Entry 3ABQ (X-ray diffraction, 2.05 A resolution); this record covers chains A and D of the 4 polymer chains in the assembly.

[Chain A]
Name: Ethanolamine ammonia-lyase heavy chain
Source organism: Escherichia coli
Notes: EC 4.3.1.7
UniProt: P0AEJ6 (EUTB_ECOLI); residue numbers follow UniProt; this construct covers 1-453
Chain sequence (453 residues; numbered 1 to 453; the number before each row is that of its first residue):
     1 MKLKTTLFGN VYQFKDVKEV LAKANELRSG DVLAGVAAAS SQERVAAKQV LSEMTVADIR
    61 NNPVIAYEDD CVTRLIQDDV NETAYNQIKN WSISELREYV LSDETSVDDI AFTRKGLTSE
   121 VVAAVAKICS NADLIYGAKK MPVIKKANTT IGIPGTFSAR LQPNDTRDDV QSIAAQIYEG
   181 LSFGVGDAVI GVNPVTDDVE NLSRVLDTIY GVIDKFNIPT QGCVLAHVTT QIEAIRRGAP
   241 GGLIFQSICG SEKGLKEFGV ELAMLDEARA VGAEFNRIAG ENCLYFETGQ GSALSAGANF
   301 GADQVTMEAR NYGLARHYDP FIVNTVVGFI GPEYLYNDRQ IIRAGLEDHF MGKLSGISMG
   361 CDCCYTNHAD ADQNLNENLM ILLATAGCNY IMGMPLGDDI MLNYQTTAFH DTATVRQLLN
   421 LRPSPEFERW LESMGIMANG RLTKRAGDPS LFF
UniProt features mapped onto this chain:
  - binding site (substrate): Arg160 to Gln162, Asn193, Glu287, Asp362
  - binding site (adenosylcob(III)alamin): Pro194, Gln246, Ser295, Met401
Residues lining bound ligands:
  - (2S)-2-aminopropan-1-ol (2A1): Arg160, Gln162, Asn193, Leu225, Glu287, Val326, Phe329, Asp362, Met392, Leu402, Tyr404
  - cobalamin (B12): Asn193, Pro194, Val195, Leu225, Ala226, His227, Phe245, Gln246, Ser247, Glu257, Phe258, Ser295, Phe329, Ile330, Tyr334, Met401, Leu402, Asn403

[Chain D]
Name: Ethanolamine ammonia-lyase light chain
Source organism: Escherichia coli
Notes: EC 4.3.1.7
UniProt: P19636 (EUTC_ECOLI); residues 1-295 here = UniProt positions 1-295
Chain sequence (306 residues; each row starts with the number of its first residue; numbers below 1 keep their minus sign (Met-10 is residue -10)):
   -10 MDQSSHHHHH HMDQKQIEEI VRSVMASMGQ AAPAPSEAKC ATTNCAAPVT SESCALDLGS
    50 AEAKAWIGVE NPHRADVLTE LRRSTVARVC TGRAGPRPRT QALLRFLADH SRSKDTVLKE
   110 VPEEWVKAQG LLEVRSEISD KNLYLTRPDM GRRLCAEAVE ALKAQCVANP DVQVVISDGL
   170 STDAITVNYE EILPPLMAGL KQAGLKVGTP FFVRYGRVKI EDQIGEILGA KVVILLVGER
   230 PGLGQSESLS CYAVYSPRMA TTVEADRTCI SNIHQGGTPP VEAAAVIVDL AKRMLEQKAS
   290 GINMTR
Unresolved in the structure: -10 to 43, 145, 153-155
Sequence notes: expression tag (-10 to 0)
UniProt features mapped onto this chain:
  - binding site (adenosylcob(III)alamin): Val207, Glu228, Cys258
Residues lining bound ligands: cobalamin (B12): Tyr133, Arg141, Leu169, Gly205, Arg206, Val207, Lys208, Gly227, Glu228, Arg229, Ser239, Tyr241, Glu253, Ala254, Arg256, Cys258, Ser260, Asn261

[How chain A and chain D interact]
Residue-residue contacts (42; chain A residue first):
  Lys2(A) - Ala44(D)
  Thr6(A) - Asp46(D)
  Leu7(A) - Asp46(D)
  Leu7(A) - Ala97(D)  hydrophobic
  Phe8(A) - Asp46(D)  hydrogen bond (backbone-side chain)
  Phe8(A) - Gly48(D)
  Phe8(A) - Ala97(D)
  Phe8(A) - Asp98(D)
  Phe8(A) - Arg101(D)
  Gly9(A) - Asp46(D)  hydrogen bond (backbone-side chain)
  Ser41(A) - Ser100(D)
  Gln42(A) - Ser100(D)  hydrogen bond (side chain-backbone)
  Gln42(A) - Asp104(D)  hydrogen bond
  Val45(A) - Leu93(D)
  Val45(A) - Leu96(D)
  Val45(A) - Ala97(D)  hydrophobic
  Lys48(A) - Leu93(D)
  Lys48(A) - Leu96(D)
  Gln49(A) - Leu45(D)  hydrogen bond (side chain-backbone)
  Gln49(A) - Leu47(D)
  Gln49(A) - Leu93(D)
  Ser52(A) - Leu93(D)
  Ser94(A) - Thr89(D)  hydrogen bond
  Arg97(A) - Pro87(D)  hydrogen bond (side chain-backbone)
  Arg97(A) - Arg88(D)
  Arg97(A) - Thr89(D)  hydrogen bond
  Arg97(A) - Leu92(D)
  Glu98(A) - Ala83(D)
  Glu98(A) - Arg88(D)  salt bridge
  Glu98(A) - Thr89(D)  hydrogen bond (side chain-backbone)
  Leu101(A) - Ala83(D)
  Leu101(A) - Gly84(D)
  Leu101(A) - Arg86(D)
  Ser102(A) - Gly84(D)
  Asp103(A) - Gly84(D)
  Asp103(A) - Pro85(D)
  Ile128(A) - Leu92(D)
  Ser130(A) - Arg86(D)  hydrogen bond
  Ala132(A) - Arg86(D)
  Asp133(A) - Arg86(D)  salt bridge
  Asp133(A) - Leu92(D)
  Tyr136(A) - Pro85(D)
Other interface residues (no listed pair), chain A (23 interface residues in all): Thr5
Other interface residues (no listed pair), chain D (21 interface residues in all): Arg82

[Overview]
23 residues of chain A face 21 of chain D across their interface, with 10 hydrogen bonds and 2 salt bridges.
Polar contacts include Glu98(A)-Arg88(D), Asp133(A)-Arg86(D) and Phe8(A)-Asp46(D). Ligands of chain A:
(2S)-2-aminopropan-1-ol and cobalamin. Bound to chain D: cobalamin.
Here chain A is Ethanolamine ammonia-lyase heavy chain and chain D is Ethanolamine ammonia-lyase light chain,
both from Escherichia coli. Entry 3ABQ (Crystal structure of ethanolamine ammonia-lyase from Escherichia coli
complexed with CN-Cbl and 2-amino-1-propanol) was determined by X-ray diffraction, deposited together with
3ABO, 3ABR and 3ABS.
